Entry 6GV1 (X-ray diffraction, 3.40 A resolution); this record covers chains H and L of the 3 polymer chains in the assembly.

== Chain H ==
Name: Fab fragment YN1074 heavy chain
From: Mus musculus
Notes: antibody fragment or engineered binder
Chain sequence (236 residues; row label = number of the first residue in the row):
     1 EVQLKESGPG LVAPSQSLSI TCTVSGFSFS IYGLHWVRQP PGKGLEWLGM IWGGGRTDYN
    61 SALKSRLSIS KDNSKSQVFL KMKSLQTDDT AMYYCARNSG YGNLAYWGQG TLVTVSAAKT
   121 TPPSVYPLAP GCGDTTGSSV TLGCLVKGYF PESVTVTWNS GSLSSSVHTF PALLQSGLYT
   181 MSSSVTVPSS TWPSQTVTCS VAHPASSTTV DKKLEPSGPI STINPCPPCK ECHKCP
Disordered / not traced: 1-3, 131-135, 217-236
Cystine bridges: C22-C95, C144-C199

== Chain L ==
Name: Fab fragment YN1074 light chain
From: Mus musculus
Notes: antibody fragment or engineered binder
Chain sequence (214 residues; numbered 1 to 214; the number before each row is that of its first residue):
     1 DIVMTQSPSS LSASLGERVS LTCRASQDIG YSLNWLQQEP DGTIKRLIYA TSNLDSGVPK
    61 RFSGSRSGSD YSLTISSLES EDFVDYYCLQ YASSPYTFGG GTKLEIKRAD AAPTVSIFPP
   121 SSEQLTSGGA SVVCFLNNFY PKDINVKWKI DGSERQNGVL NSWTDQDSKD STYSMSSTLT
   181 LTKDEYERHN SYTCEATHKT STSPIVKSFN RNEC
Disordered / not traced: 212-214
Cystine bridges: C23-C88, C134-C194

== Interface between chain H and chain L ==
Residue-residue contacts (68; chain H residue first):
  V37(H) with F98(L), hydrophobic
  Q39(H) with Q38(L), hydrogen bond; Y87(L), hydrogen bond
  G44(H) with Y87(L)
  L45(H) with Y87(L), hydrophobic; F98(L), hydrophobic
  E46(H) with F98(L)
  W47(H) with P95(L), hydrophobic; Y96(L); F98(L)
  M50(H) with Y96(L)
  D58(H) with S94(L), hydrogen bond
  S61(H) with D1(L)
  Y94(H) with Q38(L), hydrogen bond; G42(L), hydrogen bond (side chain-backbone); I44(L), hydrophobic
  Y101(H) with R46(L), hydrogen bond (backbone-side chain); Y49(L)
  N103(H) with N34(L), hydrogen bond (backbone-side chain); R46(L), hydrogen bond (backbone-side chain); Y91(L); Y96(L)
  L104(H) with R46(L); L89(L), hydrophobic
  A105(H) with R46(L)
  W107(H) with L36(L); I44(L); F98(L), hydrophobic
  Y126(H) with S121(L); E123(L); Q124(L); S127(L), hydrogen bond
  P127(H) with S121(L); E123(L)
  L128(H) with F118(L); V133(L), hydrophobic
  A129(H) with F118(L); P119(L)
  T141(H) with S116(L); F118(L); N137(L)
  G143(H) with F135(L)
  L145(H) with S131(L); V133(L), hydrophobic
  S165(H) with K169(L), hydrogen bond (backbone-side chain)
  H168(H) with N137(L); N138(L); S174(L), hydrogen bond
  T169(H) with T164(L), hydrogen bond (backbone-side chain)
  F170(H) with F135(L), hydrophobic; N137(L); S162(L); T164(L); S174(L); M175(L); S176(L)
  P171(H) with S162(L), hydrogen bond (backbone-side chain); W163(L); T164(L)
  L173(H) with N161(L); S162(L)
  Q175(H) with L160(L)
  S182(H) with F135(L); S176(L)
  S183(H) with F135(L)
  S184(H) with F135(L); N137(L), hydrogen bond
  K212(H) with E123(L), salt bridge
Other interface residues (no listed pair), chain H (40 interface residues in all): H35, W52, Y59, N60, G102, P130, L142
Other interface residues (no listed pair), chain L (37 interface residues in all): D167

== In short ==
The interface between chain H and chain L involves 40 residues on one side and 37 on the other; the contacts
include 14 hydrogen bonds and 1 salt bridge. Among the polar pairs are K212(H)-E123(L), Q39(H)-Q38(L) and
Q39(H)-Y87(L).
Chain H is Fab fragment YN1074 heavy chain and chain L is Fab fragment YN1074 light chain, both from Mus
musculus; the structure, Crystal structure of E.coli Multidrug/H+ antiporter MdfA in outward open conformation
with bound Fab fragment, was determined by X-ray diffraction.
